Entry 1R49 (X-ray diffraction, 3.13 A resolution); this record covers chains C and A of the 3 polymer chains in the assembly.

[Chain C]
Molecule: 22-nt DNA strand
Sequence (22 nucleotides; row label = number of the first residue in the row):
   101 AAAAATTTTTCTAAGTCTTTTT

[Chain A]
Name: DNA topoisomerase I
From: Homo sapiens
Notes: EC 5.99.1.2; fragment: Topo70
UniProtKB: P11387 (TOP1_HUMAN); residues 174-765 here = UniProt positions 174-765
Chain sequence (592 residues; each row starts with the number of its first residue):
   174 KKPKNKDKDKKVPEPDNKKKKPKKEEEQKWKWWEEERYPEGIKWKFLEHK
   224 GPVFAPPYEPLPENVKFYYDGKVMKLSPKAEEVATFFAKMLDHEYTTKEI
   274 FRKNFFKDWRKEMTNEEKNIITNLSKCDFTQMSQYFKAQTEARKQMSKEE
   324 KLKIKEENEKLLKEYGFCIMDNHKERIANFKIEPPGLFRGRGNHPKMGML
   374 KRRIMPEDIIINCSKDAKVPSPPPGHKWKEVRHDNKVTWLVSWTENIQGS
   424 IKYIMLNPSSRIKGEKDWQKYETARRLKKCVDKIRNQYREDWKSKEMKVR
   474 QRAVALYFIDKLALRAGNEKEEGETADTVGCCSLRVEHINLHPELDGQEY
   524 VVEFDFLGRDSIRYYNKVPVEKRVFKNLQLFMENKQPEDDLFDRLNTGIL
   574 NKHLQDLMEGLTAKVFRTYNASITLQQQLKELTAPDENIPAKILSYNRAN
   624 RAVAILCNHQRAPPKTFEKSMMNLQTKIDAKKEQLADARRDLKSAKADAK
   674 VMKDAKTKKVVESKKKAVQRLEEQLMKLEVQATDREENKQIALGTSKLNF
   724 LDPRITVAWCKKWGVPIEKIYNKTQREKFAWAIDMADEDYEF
Disordered / not traced: 174-201, 388, 634-643, 714-718
Construct notes: engineered mutation Arg-532 (Lys in P11387), Phe-723 (Tyr in P11387)
UniProt features mapped onto this chain:
  - region (Interaction with DNA): Lys-425, Tyr-426, Arg-488 to Lys-493, Thr-585 to Lys-587
  - site (Interaction with DNA): Arg-316, Arg-364, Trp-412, Lys-443, Thr-501, Asn-574, His-632, Lys-650
  - modified residue: Lys-280 (N6-acetyllysine), Ser-506 (Phosphoserine)
  - cross-link (Glycyl lysine isopeptide (Lys-Gly)): Lys-204 (interchain with G-Cter in SUMO2), Lys-336 (interchain with G-Cter in SUMO2), Lys-549 (interchain with G-Cter in SUMO2), Lys-642 (interchain with G-Cter in SUMO2), Lys-700 (interchain with G-Cter in SUMO2), Lys-712 (interchain with G-Cter in SUMO2)

[How chain C and chain A interact]
Pairs across the interface (40; chain C residue first):
  DT106(C) / Arg-708(A)  salt bridge to the phosphate
  DT108(C) / Asn-745(A)  sugar contact
  DT109(C) / Lys-746(A)  salt bridge to the phosphate
  DT109(C) / Thr-747(A)  hydrogen bond to the phosphate
  DC111(C) / Lys-354(A)  salt bridge to the phosphate
  DT112(C) / Glu-356(A)  phosphate contact
  DT112(C) / Pro-357(A)  phosphate contact
  DT112(C) / Lys-425(A)  sugar contact
  DA113(C) / Glu-356(A)  phosphate contact
  DA113(C) / Phe-361(A)  phosphate contact
  DA113(C) / Arg-362(A)  sugar contact
  DA113(C) / Arg-364(A)  base contact
  DA113(C) / Lys-374(A)  salt bridge to the phosphate
  DA113(C) / Lys-425(A)  salt bridge to the phosphate
  DA113(C) / Arg-532(A)  base contact
  DA114(C) / Phe-361(A)  phosphate contact
  DA114(C) / Gly-363(A)  phosphate contact
  DA114(C) / Arg-364(A)  hydrogen bond to the phosphate
  DA114(C) / His-367(A)  salt bridge to the phosphate
  DA114(C) / Arg-532(A)  hydrogen bond to the base
  DA114(C) / Asp-533(A)  phosphate contact
  DG115(C) / Lys-493(A)  phosphate contact
  DG115(C) / Thr-501(A)  hydrogen bond to the phosphate
  DG115(C) / Gly-531(A)  phosphate contact
  DG115(C) / Arg-532(A)  hydrogen bond to the sugar
  DG115(C) / Asp-533(A)  hydrogen bond to the phosphate
  DT116(C) / Arg-488(A)  phosphate contact
  DT116(C) / Ala-489(A)  hydrogen bond to the phosphate
  DT116(C) / Gly-490(A)  hydrogen bond to the phosphate
  DT116(C) / Asn-491(A)  hydrogen bond to the phosphate
  DT116(C) / Lys-493(A)  base contact
  DT116(C) / Lys-587(A)  phosphate contact
  DC117(C) / Ala-489(A)  phosphate contact
  DC117(C) / Asn-491(A)  base contact
  DC117(C) / Asn-574(A)  hydrogen bond to the phosphate
  DC117(C) / Thr-585(A)  hydrogen bond to the phosphate
  DC117(C) / Ala-586(A)  hydrogen bond to the phosphate
  DC117(C) / Lys-587(A)  hydrogen bond to the phosphate
  DT118(C) / Gln-578(A)  phosphate contact
  DT118(C) / Thr-585(A)  phosphate contact
Interface residues without a listed pair, chain C (15 interface residues in all): DA102, DA103, DA105, DT110
Interface residues without a listed pair, chain A (33 interface residues in all): Glu-314, Gln-318, Arg-349, Ser-534, Val-588

[Overview]
The interface between chain C and chain A involves 15 residues on one side and 33 on the other, with 13
hydrogen bonds and 6 salt bridges. Among the polar pairs are DA114(C)/Arg-532(A), DG115(C)/Arg-532(A) and
DT109(C)/Thr-747(A).
Chain C is a 22-nt DNA strand and chain A is DNA topoisomerase I (Homo sapiens); the structure, Human
topoisomerase I (Topo70) double mutant K532R/Y723F, was determined by X-ray diffraction.
